Entry 5L5W (X-ray diffraction, 2.80 A resolution); this record covers chains O and P of the 28 polymer chains in the assembly.

[Chain O]
Molecule: Proteasome subunit alpha type-2
Organism: Saccharomyces cerevisiae (strain ATCC 204508 / S288c)
Notes: EC 3.4.25.1
UniProtKB: P23639 (PSA2_YEAST); residue numbers follow UniProt; this construct covers 1-250
Sequence (250 residues; numbered 1 to 250; the number before each row is that of its first residue):
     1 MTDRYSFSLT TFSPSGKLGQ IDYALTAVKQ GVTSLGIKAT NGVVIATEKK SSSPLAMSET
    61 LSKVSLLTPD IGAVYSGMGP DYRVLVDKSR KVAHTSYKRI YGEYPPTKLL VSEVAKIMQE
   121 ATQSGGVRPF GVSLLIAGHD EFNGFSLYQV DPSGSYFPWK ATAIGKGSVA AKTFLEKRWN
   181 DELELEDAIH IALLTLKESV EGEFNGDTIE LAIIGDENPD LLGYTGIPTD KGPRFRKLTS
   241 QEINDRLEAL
Curated features (UniProtKB/Swiss-Prot):
  - cross-link: K108 (Glycyl lysine isopeptide (Lys-Gly) (interchain with G-Cter in ubiquitin))

[Chain P]
Molecule: Proteasome subunit alpha type-3
Organism: Saccharomyces cerevisiae (strain ATCC 204508 / S288c)
Notes: EC 3.4.25.1
UniProtKB: P23638 (PSA3_YEAST); residues 0-257 here correspond to UniProt positions 1-258 (UniProt number = residue number + 1)
Sequence (258 residues; row label = number of the first residue in the row; numbering starts at 0):
     0 MGSRRYDSRT TIFSPEGRLY QVEYALESIS HAGTAIGIMA SDGIVLAAER KVTSTLLEQD
    60 TSTEKLYKLN DKIAVAVAGL TADAEILINT ARIHAQNYLK TYNEDIPVEI LVRRLSDIKQ
   120 GYTQHGGLRP FGVSFIYAGY DDRYGYQLYT SNPSGNYTGW KAISVGANTS AAQTLLQMDY
   180 KDDMKVDDAI ELALKTLSKT TDSSALTYDR LEFATIRKGA NDGEVYQKIF KPQEIKDILV
   240 KTGITKKDED EEADEDMK
Disordered / not traced: 0, 245-257
Curated features (UniProtKB/Swiss-Prot):
  - cross-link (Glycyl lysine isopeptide (Lys-Gly)): K99 (interchain with G-Cter in ubiquitin), K198 (interchain with G-Cter in ubiquitin), K230 (interchain with G-Cter in ubiquitin)

[Interface between chain O and chain P]
Contacting residue pairs (66):
  R4(O) - S2(P)  hydrogen bond (backbone-side chain)
  Y5(O) - S2(P)
  Y5(O) - Y5(P)
  S6(O) - G125(P)
  S6(O) - L127(P)
  F7(O) - S2(P)
  F7(O) - Y5(P)
  F7(O) - D6(P)
  F7(O) - G126(P)
  S8(O) - G126(P)  hydrogen bond (backbone-backbone)
  S8(O) - L127(P)
  S8(O) - R128(P)  hydrogen bond (side chain-backbone)
  T10(O) - R128(P)
  T11(O) - S7(P)
  T11(O) - T9(P)
  T11(O) - Q20(P)
  F12(O) - Q20(P)
  F12(O) - Y23(P)
  F12(O) - A24(P)  hydrophobic
  F12(O) - L79(P)  hydrophobic
  F12(O) - R128(P)
  F12(O) - P129(P)
  F12(O) - G131(P)
  S13(O) - Y23(P)
  P14(O) - Y23(P)  hydrophobic
  P14(O) - E26(P)
  S15(O) - E26(P)
  S15(O) - H30(P)
  G16(O) - Y23(P)
  G16(O) - E26(P)
  G16(O) - S27(P)  hydrogen bond (backbone-side chain)
  L18(O) - R128(P)
  K38(O) - E57(P)  salt bridge
  S112(O) - E84(P)
  K116(O) - I85(P)
  Q119(O) - A81(P)
  Q119(O) - D82(P)  hydrogen bond
  Q119(O) - I85(P)
  Q119(O) - R128(P)
  T122(O) - R128(P)  hydrogen bond (backbone-side chain)
  Q123(O) - Y121(P)
  Q123(O) - L127(P)
  Q123(O) - R128(P)  hydrogen bond (side chain-backbone)
  Q123(O) - P129(P)
  Q123(O) - F130(P)
  G125(O) - L127(P)
  S153(O) - A81(P)
  G154(O) - A81(P)
  S155(O) - A81(P)
  Y156(O) - E84(P)  hydrogen bond
  F157(O) - L56(P)  hydrophobic
  P158(O) - L56(P)
  P158(O) - E57(P)  hydrogen bond (backbone-backbone)
  P158(O) - T60(P)
  P158(O) - S61(P)
  W159(O) - S53(P)
  W159(O) - L55(P)
  W159(O) - L56(P)
  K160(O) - T54(P)  hydrogen bond (side chain-backbone)
  K160(O) - L55(P)  hydrogen bond (backbone-backbone)
  K160(O) - L56(P)
  K160(O) - E57(P)
  A161(O) - L55(P)
  L175(O) - L55(P)  hydrophobic
  E176(O) - T54(P)
  E176(O) - L55(P)
Also at the interface, not in a pair above, chain O (35 interface residues in all): S124, Y148, K172, W179
Also at the interface, not in a pair above, chain P (32 interface residues in all): T80

[In short]
35 residues of chain O and 32 residues of chain P are in contact, with 11 hydrogen bonds and 1 salt bridge.
Polar contacts include K38(O)-E57(P), R4(O)-S2(P) and S8(O)-R128(P).
Chain O is Proteasome subunit alpha type-2 and chain P is Proteasome subunit alpha type-3, both from
Saccharomyces cerevisiae (strain ATCC 204508 / S288c); the structure, Yeast 20S proteasome with human beta5c
(1-138) and human beta6 (97-111; 118-133), was determined by X-ray diffraction (same publication as 5L52,
5L54, 5L55, 5L5A, 5L5B, 5L5D and 30 further entries).
